Entry 7WCX (X-ray diffraction, 2.17 A resolution); this record covers chain A.

== Chain A ==
Molecule: Fibroblast growth factor receptor 4
Source organism: Homo sapiens
Notes: EC 2.7.10.1
Reference sequence: P22455 (FGFR4_HUMAN); numbering as in UniProt (aligned over 445-753)
Sequence (309 residues; row label = number of the first residue in the row):
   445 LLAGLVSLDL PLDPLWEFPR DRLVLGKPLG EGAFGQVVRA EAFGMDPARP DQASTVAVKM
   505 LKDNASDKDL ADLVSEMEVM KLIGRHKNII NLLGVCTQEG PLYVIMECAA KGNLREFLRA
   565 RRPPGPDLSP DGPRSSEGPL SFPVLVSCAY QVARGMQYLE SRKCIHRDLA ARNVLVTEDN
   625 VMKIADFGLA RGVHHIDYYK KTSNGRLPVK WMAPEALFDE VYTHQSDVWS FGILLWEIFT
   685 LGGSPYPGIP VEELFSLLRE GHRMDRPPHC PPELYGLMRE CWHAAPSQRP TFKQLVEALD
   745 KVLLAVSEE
Disordered / not traced: 445-452, 753
Differences from the reference sequence: engineered mutation Ala477 (Cys in P22455), Glu664 (Arg in P22455); variant Met550 (Val in P22455)
Ligand contacts: 90F (N-[2-[[5-[(1R)-1-[3,5-bis(chloranyl)pyridin-4-yl]ethoxy]-1H-indazol-3-yl]amino]-3-fluoranyl-5-(4-morpholin-4-ylpiperidin-1-yl)phenyl]propanamide): Leu473, Gly474, Val481, Arg483, Thr499, Val500, Ala501, Ile534, Met550, Glu551, Cys552, Ala553, Ala554, Gly556, Asn557, Arg616, Leu619, Ala629, Asp630
UniProt features mapped onto this chain:
  - active site: Asp612 (Proton acceptor)
  - binding site (ATP): Leu473 to Gly476, Phe478 to Val481, Lys503
  - modified residue: Ser573 (Phosphoserine), Tyr642 (Phosphotyrosine), Tyr643 (Phosphotyrosine)
  - natural variant: Met550 (V550M: In breast pleomorphic lobular sample; this construct carries the variant), Pro712 (P712T: In a lung adenocarcinoma sample)
  - mutagenesis: Lys503 (K503R: Loss of kinase activity)

== Summary ==
Ligands of chain A: compound 90F. From UniProt: active-site residue Asp612, 9 ATP-binding residues and one
mutagenesis site.
Chain A is Fibroblast growth factor receptor 4 (Homo sapiens); the structure, Crystal structure of
FGFR4(V550M) kinase domain with 7v, was determined by X-ray diffraction, deposited together with 7WCT and
7WCW.
